Entry 6CJT (electron microscopy, 3.46 A resolution); this record covers chains A and B of the 4 polymer chains in the assembly.

[Chain A (and B)]
Molecule: SthK cyclic nucleotide-gated potassium channel
Source organism: Spirochaeta thermophila
Notes: chain B of this document is another copy of the same molecule, construct and numbering; everything in this record applies to it too
UniProtKB: G0GA88 (G0GA88_SPITZ); numbering as in UniProt (aligned over 1-420)
Amino-acid sequence (456 residues; row label = number of the first residue in the row; numbers below 1 keep their minus sign (Met-18 is residue -18)):
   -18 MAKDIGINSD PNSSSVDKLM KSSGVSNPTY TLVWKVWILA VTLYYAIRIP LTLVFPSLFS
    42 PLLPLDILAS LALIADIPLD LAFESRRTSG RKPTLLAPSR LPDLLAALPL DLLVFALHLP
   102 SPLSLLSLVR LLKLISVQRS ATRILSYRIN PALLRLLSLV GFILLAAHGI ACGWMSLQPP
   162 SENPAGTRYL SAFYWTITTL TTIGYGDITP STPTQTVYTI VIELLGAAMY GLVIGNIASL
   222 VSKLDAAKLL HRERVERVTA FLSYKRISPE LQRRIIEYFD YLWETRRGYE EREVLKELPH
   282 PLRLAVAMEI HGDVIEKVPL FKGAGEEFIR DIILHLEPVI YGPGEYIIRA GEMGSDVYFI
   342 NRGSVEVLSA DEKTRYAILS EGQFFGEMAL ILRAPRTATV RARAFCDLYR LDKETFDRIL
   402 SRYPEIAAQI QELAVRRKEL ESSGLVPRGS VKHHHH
Unresolved in the structure: -18 to 9, 69-75, 413-437
Sequence notes: initiating methionine (-18); expression tag (-17 to 0, 421-437)
Small-molecule neighbours:
  - cyclic guanosine monophosphate (PCG): Ile329, Val348, Tyr357, Phe366, Gly367, Glu368, Met369, Arg377, Thr378, Ala379, Val381
  - phosphatidylglycerol (PGW; (1R)-2-{[(S)-{[(2S)-2,3-dihydroxypropyl]oxy}(hydroxy)phosphoryl]oxy}-1-[(hexadecanoyloxy)methyl]ethyl (9Z)-octadec-9-enoate), molecule 1: Leu24, Tyr25, Ile28
  - phosphatidylglycerol (PGW), molecule 2: Pro31, Leu34, Ser102, Leu106, Leu109, Leu112, Leu115, Phe143, Leu146, Ala147, Gly150, Cys153, Gly154, Ser157, Leu158, Tyr199
  - phosphatidylglycerol (PGW), molecule 3: Leu32, Leu39, Leu145, His149, Ala166, Tyr170
  - phosphatidylglycerol (PGW), molecule 4: Leu137, Val141, Ile144, Thr182, Tyr211, Val214, Leu221, Val222, Leu225
  - phosphatidylglycerol (PGW), molecule 5: Gly167, Thr168, Tyr170, Leu171, Phe174
  - phosphatidylglycerol (PGW), molecule 6: Pro194, Thr195, Val198, Val202, Leu205
  - phosphatidylglycerol (PGW), molecule 7: Leu205, Ala208, Ala209, Leu213
From the paper describing this entry:
  - binding site for cyclic guanosine monophosphate: Thr378

[How chain A and chain B interact]
Contacting residue pairs (78; chain A residue first):
  Leu171(A) - Thr197(B)
  Tyr175(A) - Pro191(B)
  Tyr175(A) - Thr197(B)
  Tyr175(A) - Thr200(B)
  Tyr175(A) - Ile201(B)  hydrophobic
  Ile178(A) - Glu204(B)
  Ile178(A) - Leu205(B)  hydrophobic
  Thr179(A) - Glu204(B)  hydrogen bond
  Thr182(A) - Ala208(B)
  Thr183(A) - Thr183(B)
  Ile184(A) - Ile184(B)
  Ile184(A) - Gly185(B)
  Ile184(A) - Glu204(B)
  Gly185(A) - Gly185(B)
  Tyr186(A) - Trp176(B)  hydrogen bond
  Tyr186(A) - Thr180(B)  hydrogen bond
  Tyr186(A) - Tyr186(B)
  Tyr186(A) - Gly187(B)
  Tyr186(A) - Glu204(B)
  Tyr211(A) - Ala208(B)  hydrogen bond (side chain-backbone)
  Tyr211(A) - Tyr211(B)
  Ile215(A) - Ile215(B)  hydrophobic
  Ile218(A) - Gly212(B)
  Ile218(A) - Leu213(B)  hydrophobic
  Ala219(A) - Gly216(B)
  Val222(A) - Gly216(B)
  Val222(A) - Asn217(B)
  Val222(A) - Ser220(B)  hydrogen bond (backbone-side chain)
  Ser223(A) - Ser220(B)
  Ser223(A) - Lys224(B)
  Leu225(A) - Arg136(B)
  Asp226(A) - Pro132(B)
  Asp226(A) - Arg136(B)  salt bridge
  Lys229(A) - Ser127(B)
  Lys229(A) - Tyr128(B)
  Lys229(A) - Pro132(B)
  Leu230(A) - Lys224(B)
  Arg233(A) - Ile130(B)
  Arg233(A) - Asn131(B)  hydrogen bond
  Arg233(A) - Pro132(B)
  Arg235(A) - Glu278(B)
  Arg238(A) - Tyr270(B)
  Arg238(A) - Glu278(B)  salt bridge
  Val239(A) - Val275(B)  hydrophobic
  Phe242(A) - Glu272(B)
  Phe242(A) - Val275(B)  hydrophobic
  Leu243(A) - Val287(B)  hydrophobic
  Tyr245(A) - Tyr262(B)
  Tyr245(A) - Thr266(B)
  Tyr245(A) - Arg267(B)
  Tyr245(A) - Arg343(B)  hydrogen bond (backbone-side chain)
  Tyr245(A) - Asp388(B)  hydrogen bond
  Lys246(A) - Asn342(B)
  Lys246(A) - Tyr390(B)  hydrogen bond
  Arg247(A) - Arg343(B)
  Arg247(A) - Glu362(B)  salt bridge
  Ile248(A) - Glu290(B)
  Leu252(A) - Ala286(B)  hydrophobic
  Leu252(A) - Val287(B)  hydrophobic
  Leu252(A) - Glu290(B)
  Arg255(A) - Leu283(B)
  Arg255(A) - Ala286(B)
  Ile256(A) - Leu279(B)  hydrophobic
  Ile256(A) - Val287(B)  hydrophobic
  Tyr259(A) - Pro280(B)
  Tyr259(A) - Leu283(B)  hydrophobic
  Phe260(A) - Glu278(B)
  Phe260(A) - Leu279(B)  hydrophobic
  Trp264(A) - Tyr128(B)  hydrogen bond
  Ile321(A) - Pro282(B)
  Tyr322(A) - Pro282(B)  hydrophobic
  Glu326(A) - Pro282(B)
  Arg330(A) - Arg311(B)
  Glu333(A) - Glu308(B)
  Glu333(A) - Arg311(B)  salt bridge
  Met334(A) - Glu308(B)
  Met334(A) - Arg403(B)
  Met334(A) - Tyr404(B)  hydrophobic
Interface residues without a listed pair, chain A (47 interface residues in all): Phe174, Asp188, Glu234, Glu237, Ala241, Ser249
Interface residues without a listed pair, chain B (59 interface residues in all): Thr190, Pro194, Val198, Ala219, Ala227, Arg268, Leu276, Ile291

[In short]
47 residues of chain A face 59 of chain B across their interface, with 10 hydrogen bonds and 4 salt bridges.
Polar pairs include Asp226(A)-Arg136(B), Arg238(A)-Glu278(B) and Arg247(A)-Glu362(B). Chain A binds cyclic
guanosine monophosphate and 7 copies of phosphatidylglycerol. The paper reports a binding site for cyclic
guanosine monophosphate at Thr378(A).
Both chains are SthK cyclic nucleotide-gated potassium channel (Spirochaeta thermophila). Entry 6CJT
(Structure of the SthK cyclic nucleotide-gated potassium channel in complex with cGMP) was determined by
electron microscopy (same publication as 6CJQ and 6CJU).
